7UQI - chains D and G of the 9 polymer chains in the assembly; structure by electron microscopy, 3.80 A resolution.

== Chain D (and G) ==
Molecule: ATPase histone chaperone YTA7
Organism: Saccharomyces cerevisiae
Notes: EC 3.6.1.-; chain G of this document is another copy of the same molecule, construct and numbering; everything in this record applies to it too
UniProtKB: P40340 (ATAD2_YEAST); residue numbers follow UniProt; this construct covers 1-1379
Sequence (1416 residues; row label = number of the first residue in the row; numbers below 1 keep their minus sign (His-36 is residue -36)):
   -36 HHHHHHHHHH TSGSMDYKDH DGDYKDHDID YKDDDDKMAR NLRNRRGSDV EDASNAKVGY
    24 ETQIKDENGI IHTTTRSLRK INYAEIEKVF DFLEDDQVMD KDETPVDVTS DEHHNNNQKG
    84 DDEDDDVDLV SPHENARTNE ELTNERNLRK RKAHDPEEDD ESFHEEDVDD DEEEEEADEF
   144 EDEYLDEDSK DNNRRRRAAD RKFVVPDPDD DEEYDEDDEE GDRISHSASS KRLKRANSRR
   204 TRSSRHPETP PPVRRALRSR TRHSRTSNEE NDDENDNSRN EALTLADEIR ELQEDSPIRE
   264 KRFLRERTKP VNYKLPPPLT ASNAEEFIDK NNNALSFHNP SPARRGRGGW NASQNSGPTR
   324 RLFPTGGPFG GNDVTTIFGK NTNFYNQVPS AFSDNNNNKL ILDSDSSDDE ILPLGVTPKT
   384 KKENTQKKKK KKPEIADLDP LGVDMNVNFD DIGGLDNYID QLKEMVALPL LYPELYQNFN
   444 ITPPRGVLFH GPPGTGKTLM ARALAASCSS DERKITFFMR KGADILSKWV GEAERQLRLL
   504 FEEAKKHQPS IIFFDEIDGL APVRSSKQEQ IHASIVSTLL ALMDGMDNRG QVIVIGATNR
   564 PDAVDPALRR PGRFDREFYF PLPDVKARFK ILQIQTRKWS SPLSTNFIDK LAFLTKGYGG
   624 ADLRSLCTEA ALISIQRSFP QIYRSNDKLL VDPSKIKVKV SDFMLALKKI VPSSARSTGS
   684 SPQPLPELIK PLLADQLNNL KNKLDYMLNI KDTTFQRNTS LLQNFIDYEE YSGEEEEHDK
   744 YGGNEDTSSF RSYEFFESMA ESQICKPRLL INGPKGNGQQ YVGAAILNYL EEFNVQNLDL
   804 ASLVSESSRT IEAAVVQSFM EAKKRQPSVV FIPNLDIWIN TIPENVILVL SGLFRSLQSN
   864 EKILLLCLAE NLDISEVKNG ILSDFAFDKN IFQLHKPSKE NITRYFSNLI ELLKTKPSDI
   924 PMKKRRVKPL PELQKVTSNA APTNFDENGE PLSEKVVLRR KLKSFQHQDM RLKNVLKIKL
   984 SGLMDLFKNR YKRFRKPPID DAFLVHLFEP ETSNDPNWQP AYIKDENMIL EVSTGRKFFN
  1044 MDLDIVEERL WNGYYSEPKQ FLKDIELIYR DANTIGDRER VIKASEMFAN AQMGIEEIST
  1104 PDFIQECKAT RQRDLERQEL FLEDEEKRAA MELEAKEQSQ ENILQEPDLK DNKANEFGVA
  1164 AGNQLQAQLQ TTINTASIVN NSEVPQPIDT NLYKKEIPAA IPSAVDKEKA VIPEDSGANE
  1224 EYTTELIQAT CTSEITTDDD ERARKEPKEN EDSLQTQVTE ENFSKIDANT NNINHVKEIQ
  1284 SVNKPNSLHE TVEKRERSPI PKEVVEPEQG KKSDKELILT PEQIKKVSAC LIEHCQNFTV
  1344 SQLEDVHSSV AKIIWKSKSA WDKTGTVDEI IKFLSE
Unresolved in the structure: -36 to 406, 733-750, 940-1317, 1379 (chain G: -36 to 319, 350-953, 1013-1023, 1132-1379)
Construct notes: expression tag (-36 to 0)
Small-molecule neighbours: ADP (adenosine-5'-diphosphate): Asp414, Ile415, Gly416, Leu418, Gly457, Thr458, Gly459, Lys460, Thr461, Leu462, Ile594, Ile597, Gln598, Gly623, Ala624, Arg627
UniProt features mapped onto this chain:
  - binding site (ATP): Gly454 to Thr461
  - modified residue: Ala2 (N-acetylalanine), Ser11 (Phosphoserine), Ser17 (Phosphoserine), Ser94 (Phosphoserine), Thr212 (Phosphothreonine), Thr229 (Phosphothreonine), Ser241 (Phosphoserine), Ser259 (Phosphoserine), Ser285 (Phosphoserine), Ser367 (Phosphoserine), Ser369 (Phosphoserine), Ser370 (Phosphoserine), Ser735 (Phosphoserine), Ser1142 (Phosphoserine), Ser1256 (Phosphoserine)
  - mutagenesis: Ser11 (S11A: Severely decreases phosphorylation, causes a G2/M transition delay, and leads to sensitivity to 6-azauracil (impairs transcriptional elongation); when associated with A-67; A-94; A-212; A-230 ...), Thr67 (T67A: Severely decreases phosphorylation, causes a G2/M transition delay, and leads to sensitivity to 6-azauracil (impairs transcriptional elongation); when associated with A-11; A-94; A-212; A-230 ...), Ser94 (S94A: Severely decreases phosphorylation, causes a G2/M transition delay, and leads to sensitivity to 6-azauracil (impairs transcriptional elongation); when associated with A-11; A-67; A-212; A-230 ...), Thr212 (T212A: Severely decreases phosphorylation, causes a G2/M transition delay, and leads to sensitivity to 6-azauracil (impairs transcriptional elongation); when associated with A-11; A-67; A-94; A-230 ...), Ser230 (S230A: Severely decreases phosphorylation, causes a G2/M transition delay, and leads to sensitivity to 6-azauracil (impairs transcriptional elongation); when associated with A-11; A-67; A-94; A-212 ...), Ser241 (S241A: Severely decreases phosphorylation, causes a G2/M transition delay, and leads to sensitivity to 6-azauracil (impairs transcriptional elongation); when associated with A-11; A-67; A-94; A-212 ...), Ser259 (S259A: Severely decreases phosphorylation, causes a G2/M transition delay, and leads to sensitivity to 6-azauracil (impairs transcriptional elongation); when associated with A-11; A-67; A-94; A-212 ...), Ser285 (S285A: Severely decreases phosphorylation, causes a G2/M transition delay, and leads to sensitivity to 6-azauracil (impairs transcriptional elongation); when associated with A-11; A-67; A-94; A-212 ...), Ser304 (S304A: Severely decreases phosphorylation, causes a G2/M transition delay, and leads to sensitivity to 6-azauracil (impairs transcriptional elongation); when associated with A-11; A-67; A-94; A-212 ...), Ser369 (S369A: Severely decreases phosphorylation, causes a G2/M transition delay, and leads to sensitivity to 6-azauracil (impairs transcriptional elongation); when associated with A-11; A-67; A-94; A-212 ...), Ser370 (S370A: Severely decreases phosphorylation, causes a G2/M transition delay, and leads to sensitivity to 6-azauracil (impairs transcriptional elongation); when associated with A-11; A-67; A-94; A-212 ...), Thr380 (T380A: Severely decreases phosphorylation, causes a G2/M transition delay, and leads to sensitivity to 6-azauracil (impairs transcriptional elongation); when associated with A-11; A-67; A-94; A-212 ...), 2 further mutagenesis entries in UniProt

== How chain D and chain G interact ==
Pairs across the interface (10; chain D residue first):
  Lys491(D) with Met1096(G)
  Trp492(D) with Arg993(G); Asn1093(G); Met1096(G)
  Val493(D) with Ala1092(G); Asn1093(G); Met1096(G), hydrophobic
  Glu495(D) with Glu1089(G); Asn1093(G)
  Arg498(D) with Lys1086(G)
Other interface residues (no listed pair), chain G (7 interface residues in all): Glu1082

== Summary ==
The interface between chain D and chain G involves 5 residues on one side and 7 on the other. Chain D binds
ADP. From UniProt: 8 ATP-binding residues and 14 mutagenesis sites on chain D.
Both chains are ATPase histone chaperone YTA7 (Saccharomyces cerevisiae). Entry 7UQI (Cryo-EM structure of the
S. cerevisiae chromatin remodeler Yta7 hexamer bound to ADP) was determined by electron microscopy together
with 7UQJ and 7UQK from the same study.
